1IOR - chain A; structure by X-ray diffraction, 1.76 A resolution.

== Chain A ==
Protein: Lysozyme C
From: Gallus gallus
Notes: EC 3.2.1.17
Reference sequence: P00698 (LYSC_CHICK); residues 1-129 here correspond to UniProt positions 19-147 (UniProt number = residue number + 18)
Amino-acid sequence (129 residues; numbered 1 to 129; the number before each row is that of its first residue):
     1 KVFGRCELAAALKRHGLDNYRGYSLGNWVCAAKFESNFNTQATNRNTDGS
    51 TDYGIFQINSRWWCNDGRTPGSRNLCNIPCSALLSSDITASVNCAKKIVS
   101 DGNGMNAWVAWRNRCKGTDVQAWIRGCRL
Disulfides: C6-C127, C30-C115, C64-C80, C76-C94
Construct notes: engineered mutation L12 (Met30 in P00698), F56 (Leu74 in P00698)

== Summary ==
Chain A is Lysozyme C (Gallus gallus); the structure, Stabilization of hen egg white lysozyme by a
cavity-filling mutation, was determined by X-ray diffraction (same publication as 1IOQ, 1IOS and 1IOT).
